PDB entry 3ALT | X-ray diffraction, 2.50 A resolution | chains A and B of the 4 polymer chains in the assembly

Chain A (and B):
Molecule: Lectin CEL-IV, C-type
Source organism: Cucumaria echinata
Notes: chain B of this document is another copy of the same molecule, construct and numbering; everything in this record applies to it too
UniProtKB: Q7M4F9 (Q7M4F9_CUCEC); numbering as in UniProt (aligned over 1-157)
Amino-acid sequence (157 residues; each row starts with the number of its first residue):
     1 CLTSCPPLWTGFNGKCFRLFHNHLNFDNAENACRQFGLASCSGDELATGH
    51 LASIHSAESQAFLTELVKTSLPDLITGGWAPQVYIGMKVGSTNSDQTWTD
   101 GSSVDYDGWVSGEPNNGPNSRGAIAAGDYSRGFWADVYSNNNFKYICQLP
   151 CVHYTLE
Not modelled in the structure: 1
Disulfides: Cys-5/Cys-16, Cys-33/Cys-147
Ion coordination: Ca2+: Glu-113, Asn-115, Asn-116, Asp-136 (together with alpha-D-galactopyranose)
From the paper describing this entry:
  - Ca2+ coordination: Glu-113, Asn-115, Asn-116, Asp-136
  - binding site for alpha-D-galactopyranose: Trp-79, Gln-82, Glu-113, Asn-115
  - binding site for alpha-D-glucopyranose: Trp-79
  - mutagenesis - W79H: decreased binding to GalNAc-Cellulofine

Interface between chain A and chain B:
Residue-residue contacts (31; chain A residue first):
  Leu-2(A) with Ser-4(B); Cys-5(B)
  Thr-3(A) with Ser-4(B); Cys-5(B)
  Ser-4(A) with Leu-2(B); Thr-3(B)
  Cys-5(A) with Leu-2(B); Thr-3(B)
  Pro-7(A) with Thr-10(B); Gly-11(B); Phe-12(B), hydrophobic; Phe-62(B), hydrophobic
  Leu-8(A) with Thr-10(B), hydrogen bond (backbone-side chain); Phe-62(B), hydrophobic; Glu-65(B); Leu-66(B), hydrophobic
  Trp-9(A) with Thr-10(B), hydrogen bond (backbone-side chain)
  Thr-10(A) with Pro-7(B); Leu-8(B), hydrogen bond (side chain-backbone); Trp-9(B), hydrogen bond (side chain-backbone)
  Gly-11(A) with Pro-7(B)
  Arg-18(A) with Thr-69(B)
  His-21(A) with Thr-69(B), hydrogen bond (side chain-backbone); Ser-70(B); Pro-72(B)
  Phe-62(A) with Pro-7(B), hydrophobic; Leu-8(B), hydrophobic
  Glu-65(A) with Leu-8(B)
  Thr-69(A) with His-21(B), hydrogen bond (backbone-side chain)
  Ser-70(A) with His-21(B)
  Pro-72(A) with His-21(B)
Other interface residues (no listed pair), chain A (19 interface residues in all): Pro-6, Phe-12, Leu-66
Other interface residues (no listed pair), chain B (19 interface residues in all): Pro-6, Arg-18

In short:
Chain A and chain B each contribute 19 residues to their interface, with 6 hydrogen bonds. Polar contacts
include Leu-8(A)/Thr-10(B), Trp-9(A)/Thr-10(B) and His-21(A)/Thr-69(B). The Ca2+ site is built by Glu-113(A),
Asn-115(A), Asn-116(A) and Asp-136(A). From the paper: a binding site for alpha-D-galactopyranose at
Trp-79(A), Gln-82(A) and Glu-113(A) among others; W79H of chain A reduces binding to GalNAc-Cellulofine.
Chain A and chain B are both Lectin CEL-IV, C-type (Cucumaria echinata); the structure, Crystal structure of
CEL-IV complexed with Melibiose, was determined by X-ray diffraction, deposited together with 3ALS and 3ALU.
